8VMO - chains C and A of the 4 polymer chains in the assembly; structure by X-ray diffraction, 1.68 A resolution.

# Chain C
Molecule: 21-nt DNA strand
Sequence (21 nucleotides; each row starts with the number of its first residue):
   401 TTGACTCTCTTAAGAGAGTCA
Metal / ion sites: Na+: DA413, DG414 (shared with 1 residue of chain B)

# Chain A
Protein: Intron-encoded endonuclease I-PpoI
Source organism: Physarum polycephalum
Notes: EC 3.1.-.-
UniProtKB: Q94702 (PPO1_PHYPO); numbering as in UniProt (aligned over 2-163)
Sequence (162 residues; row label = number of the first residue in the row):
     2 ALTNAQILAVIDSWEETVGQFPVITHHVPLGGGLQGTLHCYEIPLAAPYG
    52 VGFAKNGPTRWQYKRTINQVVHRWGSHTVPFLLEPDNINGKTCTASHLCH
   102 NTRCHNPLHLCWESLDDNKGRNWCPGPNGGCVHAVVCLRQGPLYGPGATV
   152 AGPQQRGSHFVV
Metal / ion sites: Zn2+ site 1: Cys41, Cys100, Cys105, His110; Na+: Asn119 (shared with 2 residues of chain D); Zn2+ site 2: Cys125, Cys132, His134, Cys138
What the authors report for this chain:
  - catalytic residues: His78, His98
  - mutagenesis - H78A/H98A, H98A: decreased catalytic activity
  - mutagenesis - H78A: unchanged catalytic activity
  - binding site for the 21-nt DNA strand: Arg61, Gln63, His78, Leu116
  - mutagenesis - H98A: abolished binding to metal ion
  - binding site for the 21-nt DNA strand (chain C): Lys65, Thr67
  - mutagenesis - H98A: abolished binding to Mn2+

# How chain C and chain A interact
Pairs across the interface (20):
  DT401(C) - Thr67(A)  phosphate contact
  DT402(C) - Lys65(A)  base contact
  DT402(C) - Arg66(A)  salt bridge to the phosphate
  DT402(C) - Thr67(A)  base contact
  DT402(C) - Val72(A)  base contact
  DG403(C) - Val52(A)  phosphate contact
  DG403(C) - Gly53(A)  hydrogen bond to the phosphate
  DG403(C) - Lys65(A)  hydrogen bond to the base
  DA404(C) - Ala48(A)  phosphate contact
  DA404(C) - Pro49(A)  phosphate contact
  DA404(C) - Ala55(A)  base contact
  DA404(C) - Lys65(A)  base contact
  DC405(C) - Ala48(A)  phosphate contact
  DC405(C) - Lys56(A)  base contact
  DT406(C) - Lys56(A)  base contact
  DT406(C) - Asn57(A)  base contact
  DC407(C) - Asn57(A)  hydrogen bond to the base
  DT411(C) - Leu116(A)  base contact
  DT411(C) - Lys120(A)  hydrogen bond to the base
  DA412(C) - Asp117(A)  sugar contact
Interface residues without a listed pair, chain C (11 interface residues in all): DT408, DT410
Interface residues without a listed pair, chain A (17 interface residues in all): Tyr50, Phe54, Arg74

# Overview
Chain C and chain A form an interface of 11 and 17 residues respectively, with 4 hydrogen bonds and 1 salt
bridge. Polar contacts include DG403(C)-Lys65(A), DC407(C)-Asn57(A) and DT411(C)-Lys120(A). DA413(C) and
DG414(C) coordinate Na+. From the paper: catalytic residues His78(A) and His98(A); H78A/H98A and H98A of chain
A reduce catalytic activity.
Chain C is a 21-nt DNA strand and chain A is Intron-encoded endonuclease I-PpoI (Physarum polycephalum); the
structure, Homing endonuclease I-PpoI-DNA complex:ground state at pH7.0 (K+ MES) with Na+, was determined by
X-ray diffraction (same publication as 8VMP, 8VMQ, 8VMR, 8VMS, 8VMT, 8VMU and 35 further entries).
